PDB entry 7EBD | X-ray diffraction, 2.25 A resolution | chains A and B

== Chain A (and B) ==
Molecule: TIR-like domain-containing protein
Organism: Prevotella corporis
Notes: chain B of this document is another copy of the same molecule, construct and numbering; everything in this record applies to it too
UniProtKB: A0A133PTK7 (A0A133PTK7_9BACT); residues 158-311 here = UniProt positions 158-311
Chain sequence (161 residues; row label = number of the first residue in the row):
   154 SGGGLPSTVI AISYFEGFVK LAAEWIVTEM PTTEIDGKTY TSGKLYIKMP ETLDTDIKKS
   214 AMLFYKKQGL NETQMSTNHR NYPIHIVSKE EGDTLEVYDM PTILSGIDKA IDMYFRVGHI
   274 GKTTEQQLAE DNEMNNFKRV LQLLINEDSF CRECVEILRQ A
Unresolved in the structure: 154-156
Construct notes: expression tag (154-157, 312-314)
Modified / non-standard residues: Mse-183, Mse-202, Mse-215, Mse-228, Mse-253, Mse-266, Mse-287 (selenomethionine; parent Met)
Small-molecule neighbours: c-di-GMP (C2E; 9,9'-[(2R,3R,3aS,5S,7aR,9R,10R,10aS,12S,14aR)-3,5,10,12-tetrahydroxy-5,12-dioxidooctahydro-2H,7H-difuro[3,2-d:3',2'-j][1,3,7,9,2,8]tetraoxadiphosphacyclododecine-2,9-diyl]bis(2-amino-1,9-dihydro-6H-purin-6-one)): Ser-166, Tyr-167, Gly-170, Phe-171, Arg-233, Tyr-235, Pro-236, Ile-237, His-238, Asp-252, Pro-254, Thr-255, Ile-256
From the paper describing this entry:
  - binding site for c-di-GMP: Phe-171, Arg-233, Tyr-235, His-238, Asp-252, Thr-255, Ile-256
  - specificity-determining residues: Arg-233, Tyr-235, Asp-252
  - specificity-determining residues: Ile-256 (proposed by the authors, not directly observed)
  - mutagenesis - R233A, D252A: increased growth
  - contacts within the chain: Thr-181/Phe-303, Lys-212/Asp-301 (salt bridge), Ser-213/Ser-302 (hydrogen bond), Mse-215/Phe-303, Leu-216/Phe-303, Lys-220/Glu-306 (salt bridge), Arg-233/Tyr-235, Val-180/Phe-303
  - self-association interface (contacts with another copy of this molecule): Mse-266, Tyr-267 to Thr-276

== How chain A and chain B interact ==
Residue-residue contacts (39):
  Pro-159(A) / Pro-159(B)  hydrophobic
  Pro-159(A) / Val-162(B)  hydrophobic
  Val-162(A) / Pro-159(B)  hydrophobic
  Val-162(A) / Ile-163(B)  hydrophobic
  Val-162(A) / Gly-259(B)
  Val-162(A) / Ile-260(B)
  Val-162(A) / Ala-263(B)  hydrophobic
  Ile-163(A) / Val-162(B)  hydrophobic
  Ile-163(A) / Ile-163(B)  hydrophobic
  Ile-163(A) / Ser-166(B)
  Ile-165(A) / Gly-259(B)
  Ile-165(A) / Lys-262(B)
  Ser-166(A) / Ile-163(B)
  Ser-166(A) / Ile-256(B)  hydrogen bond (side chain-backbone)
  Ser-166(A) / Gly-259(B)  hydrogen bond (side chain-backbone)
  Glu-169(A) / Lys-211(B)
  Glu-169(A) / Ser-258(B)
  Glu-169(A) / Lys-262(B)  salt bridge
  Leu-174(A) / Lys-211(B)
  Lys-211(A) / Glu-169(B)
  Lys-211(A) / Leu-174(B)
  Lys-211(A) / His-232(B)
  Glu-225(A) / Asn-234(B)  hydrogen bond
  His-232(A) / Lys-211(B)
  Asn-234(A) / Glu-225(B)  hydrogen bond
  Tyr-235(A) / His-238(B)
  His-238(A) / Tyr-235(B)
  His-238(A) / His-238(B)  hydrogen bond
  Val-240(A) / Asn-234(B)
  Ile-256(A) / Ser-166(B)  hydrogen bond (backbone-side chain)
  Ser-258(A) / Ser-166(B)
  Ser-258(A) / Glu-169(B)
  Gly-259(A) / Val-162(B)
  Gly-259(A) / Ile-165(B)
  Gly-259(A) / Ser-166(B)  hydrogen bond (backbone-side chain)
  Ile-260(A) / Val-162(B)
  Lys-262(A) / Ile-165(B)
  Lys-262(A) / Glu-169(B)  salt bridge
  Ala-263(A) / Val-162(B)  hydrophobic
Also at the interface, not in a pair above, chain A (23 interface residues in all): Gly-157, Tyr-218, Pro-236
Also at the interface, not in a pair above, chain B (25 interface residues in all): Gly-157, Leu-158, Lys-173, Tyr-218, Pro-236, Val-240
From the paper, about this interface:
  - pairs named by the authors: Glu-225(A)/Asn-234(B) (hydrogen bond), His-238(A)/Tyr-235(B) (pi stacking)

== In short ==
The interface between chain A and chain B involves 23 residues on one side and 25 on the other; the contacts
include 7 hydrogen bonds and 2 salt bridges. Polar pairs include Glu-169(A)/Lys-262(B), Ser-166(A)/Ile-256(B)
and Ser-166(A)/Gly-259(B). The authors report a hydrogen bond between Glu-225(A) and Asn-234(B); pi stacking
between His-238(A) and Tyr-235(B). The paper reports a binding site for c-di-GMP at Phe-171(A), Arg-233(A) and
Tyr-235(A) among others; R233A and D252A of chain A increase growth.
Both chains are TIR-like domain-containing protein (Prevotella corporis). Entry 7EBD (Bacterial STING in
complex with c-di-GMP) was determined by X-ray diffraction, deposited together with 7EBL.
